PDB entry 4PTH | X-ray diffraction, 0.85 A resolution | chain A

Chain A:
Name: Dihydrofolate reductase
Organism: Escherichia coli
Notes: EC 1.5.1.3
UniProtKB: B1XC49 (B1XC49_ECODH); residue numbers follow UniProt; this construct covers 1-159
Amino-acid sequence (159 residues; numbered 1 to 159; the number before each row is that of its first residue):
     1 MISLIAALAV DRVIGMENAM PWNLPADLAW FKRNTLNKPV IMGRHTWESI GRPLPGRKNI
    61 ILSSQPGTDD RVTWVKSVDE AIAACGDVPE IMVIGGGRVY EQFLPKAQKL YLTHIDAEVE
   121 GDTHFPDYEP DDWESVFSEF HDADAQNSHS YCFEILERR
Modified / non-standard residues: Cys152 (3-sulfinoalanine; CSD)
Metal / ion sites: Mn2+ site 1: Asp116, Ala117; Mn2+ site 2 near Glu154 (its only coordinating residue here)
Ligand contacts:
  - folic acid (FOL): Ile5, Ala6, Ala7, Met20, Asp27, Leu28, Ala29, Trp30, Phe31, Lys32, Thr46, Ile50, Leu54, Arg57, Ile94, Tyr100, Thr113
  - NADP (NAP; NADP nicotinamide-adenine-dinucleotide phosphate): Ala6, Ala7, Ile14, Gly15, Met16, Asn18, Ala19, Met20, Trp22, Gly43, Arg44, His45, Thr46, Ser49, Leu62, Ser63, Ser64, Gln65, Lys76, Ser77, Val78, Ile94, Gly95, Gly96, Gly97, Arg98, Val99, Tyr100, Gln102, Asp122, Thr123
What the authors report for this chain:
  - contacts within the chain: Asp127-Glu129 (water-mediated contact)

Overview:
Bound to chain A: folic acid and NADP. The Mn2+ site 1 is built by Asp116 and Ala117. The paper reports
contacts within the chain involving Asp127 and Glu129.
Chain A is Dihydrofolate reductase (Escherichia coli); the structure, Ensemble model for Escherichia coli
dihydrofolate reductase at 100K, was determined by X-ray diffraction together with 4PSS, 4PST, 4P3Q, 4P3R and
4PTJ from the same study.
